Entry 2QZK (X-ray diffraction, 1.80 A resolution); this record covers chain A.

Chain A:
Protein: Beta-secretase 1
From: Homo sapiens
Notes: EC 3.4.23.46
UniProt: P56817 (BACE1_HUMAN); residues -18 to 385 here correspond to UniProt positions 43-446 (UniProt number = residue number + 61)
Chain sequence (405 residues; numbered -19 to 385; the number before each row is that of its first residue; numbers below 1 keep their minus sign (Met-19 is residue -19)):
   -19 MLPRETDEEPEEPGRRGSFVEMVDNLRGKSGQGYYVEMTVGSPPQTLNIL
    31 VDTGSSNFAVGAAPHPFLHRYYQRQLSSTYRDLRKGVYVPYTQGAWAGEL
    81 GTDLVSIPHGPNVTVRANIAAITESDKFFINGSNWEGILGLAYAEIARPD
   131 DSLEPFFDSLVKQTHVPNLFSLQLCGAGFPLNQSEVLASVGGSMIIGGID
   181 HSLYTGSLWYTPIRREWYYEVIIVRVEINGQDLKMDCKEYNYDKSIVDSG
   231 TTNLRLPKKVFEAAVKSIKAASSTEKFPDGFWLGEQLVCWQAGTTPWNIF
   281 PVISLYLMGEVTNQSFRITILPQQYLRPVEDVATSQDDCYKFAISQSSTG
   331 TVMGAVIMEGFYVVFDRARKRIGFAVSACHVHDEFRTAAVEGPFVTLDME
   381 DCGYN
Disordered / not traced: -19 to -3, 158-169
Construct notes: expression tag (-19); engineered mutation Ala75 (Lys136 in P56817), Ala77 (Glu138 in P56817)
UniProt features mapped onto this chain:
  - active site: Asp32, Asp228
  - modified residue (N6-acetyllysine): Lys65, Lys214, Lys218, Lys224, Lys238, Lys239, Lys246
  - glycosylation (N-linked (GlcNAc...) asparagine): Asn92, Asn111, Asn162, Asn293
Cystine bridges: Cys155-Cys359, Cys217-Cys382, Cys269-Cys319
Ligand contacts: I21 (2-[(5R)-5-amino-5-methyl-4,16-dioxo-14-phenyl-3-oxa-15-azatricyclo[15.3.1.1~7,11~]docosa-1(21),7(22),8,10,12,14,17,19-octaen-19-yl]benzonitrile): Gly11, Gln12, Gly13, Tyr14, Leu30, Asp32, Gly34, Ser35, Tyr71, Thr72, Gln73, Phe108, Ile110, Trp115, Ile118, Asp228, Ser229, Gly230, Thr231, Thr232, Asn233, Arg235, Arg307, Ser325, Ala335

Overview:
Ligands of chain A: compound I21. UniProt lists active-site residues Asp32 and Asp228.
Chain A is Beta-secretase 1 (Homo sapiens); the structure, Crystal structure of human Beta Secretase complexed
with I21, was determined by X-ray diffraction (same publication as 2PH8).
